6FP4 - chain A; structure by X-ray diffraction, 2.50 A resolution.

# Chain A
Protein: Thioredoxin glutathione reductase
Organism: Schistosoma mansoni
Notes: EC 1.8.1.9
Reference sequence: G4V8J4 (G4V8J4_SCHMA); residues 1-598 here = UniProt positions 1-598
Sequence (598 residues; row label = number of the first residue in the row):
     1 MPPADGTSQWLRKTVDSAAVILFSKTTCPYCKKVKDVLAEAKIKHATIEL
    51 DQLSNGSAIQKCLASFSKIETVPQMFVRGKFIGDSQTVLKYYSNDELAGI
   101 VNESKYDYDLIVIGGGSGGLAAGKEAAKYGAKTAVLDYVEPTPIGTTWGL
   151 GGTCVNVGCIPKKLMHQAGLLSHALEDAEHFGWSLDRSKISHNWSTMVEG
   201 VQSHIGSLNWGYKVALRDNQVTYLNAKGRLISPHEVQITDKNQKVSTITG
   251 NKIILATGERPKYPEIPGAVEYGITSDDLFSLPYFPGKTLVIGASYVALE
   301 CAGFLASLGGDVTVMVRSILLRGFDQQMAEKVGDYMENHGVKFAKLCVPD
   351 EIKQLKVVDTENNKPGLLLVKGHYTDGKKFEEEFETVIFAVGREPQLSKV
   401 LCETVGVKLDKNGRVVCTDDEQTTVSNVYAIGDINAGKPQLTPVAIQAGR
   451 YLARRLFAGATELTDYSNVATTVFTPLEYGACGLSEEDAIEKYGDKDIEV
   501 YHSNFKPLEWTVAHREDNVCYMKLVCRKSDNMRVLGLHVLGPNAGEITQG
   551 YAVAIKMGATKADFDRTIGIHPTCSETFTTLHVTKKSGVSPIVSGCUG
Unresolved in the structure: 1-5, 593-598
Modified positions: Sec597 (selenocysteine)
Disulfide bonds: Cys28-Cys31, Cys154-Cys159
Metal / ion sites: Na+: Thr153, Asp433 (together with FAD)
Residues lining bound ligands:
  - 250 ((2R)-2-hydroxy-3-[4-(2-hydroxyethyl)piperazin-1-yl]propane-1-sulfonic acid): Gly323, Phe324, Pro439, Tyr466, Ser467, Asn468, Val469, Thr471, Leu484
  - 1,8-naphthyridine-2-carboxylic acid (E1T): Tyr296, Phe324, Lys438, Pro439, Gln440, Leu441, Thr471, Thr472, Val473
  - FAD (flavin-adenine dinucleotide): Ile113, Gly114, Gly115, Gly116, Ser117, Gly118, Gly119, Leu136, Asp137, Tyr138, Val139, Gly152, Thr153, Cys154, Val157, Gly158, Cys159, Lys162, Ala226, Lys227, Gly228, Ala256, Thr257, Gly258, Glu259, Arg260, Ser276, Phe280, Tyr296, Val297, Arg393, Lys399, Val400, Ile431, Gly432, Asp433, Gln440, Leu441, Thr442, Pro443, Ala445, Phe474, His571, Pro572
From the paper describing this entry:
  - binding site for 1,8-naphthyridine-2-carboxylic acid: Tyr296, Gln440, Thr471
  - conformationally variable residues (side-chain flip): Tyr296
  - catalytic residues: Cys28, Cys31, Cys154, Cys159 (citing earlier work)
  - specificity-determining residues: Pro439 (proposed by the authors, not directly observed)
  - binding site for flavin-adenine dinucleotide: Tyr296

# Overview
Chain A binds flavin-adenine dinucleotide, 1,8-naphthyridine-2-carboxylic acid and compound 250. Thr153 and
Asp433 form the Na+ site. The paper reports catalytic residues Cys28, Cys31 and Cys154 among others; a binding
site for 1,8-naphthyridine-2-carboxylic acid at Tyr296, Gln440 and Thr471.
Chain A is Thioredoxin glutathione reductase (Schistosoma mansoni); the structure, Thioredoxin glutathione
reductase from Schistosoma mansoni in complex with 1,8-Naphthyridine-2-carboxylic acid, was determined by
X-ray diffraction together with 6FMU, 6FMZ and 6FTC from the same study.
